PDB entry 5FLH | X-ray diffraction, 1.80 A resolution | chains A and B

== Chain A (and B) ==
Name: Quercetinase qued
Source organism: Streptomyces SP. fla
Notes: chain B of this document is another copy of the same molecule, construct and numbering; everything in this record applies to it too
Reference sequence: A2VA43 (A2VA43_9ACTN); residues 1-186 here = UniProt positions 1-186
Amino-acid sequence (192 residues; numbered 1 to 192; the number before each row is that of its first residue):
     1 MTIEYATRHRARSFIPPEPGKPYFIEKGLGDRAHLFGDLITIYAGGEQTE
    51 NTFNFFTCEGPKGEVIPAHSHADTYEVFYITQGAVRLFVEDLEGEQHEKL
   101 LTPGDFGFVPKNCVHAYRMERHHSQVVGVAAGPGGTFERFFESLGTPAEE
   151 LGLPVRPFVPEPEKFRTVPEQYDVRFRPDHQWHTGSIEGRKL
Unresolved in the structure: 1-2 (chain B: 1-2, 186-192)
Construct notes: expression tag (187-192)

== How chain A and chain B interact ==
Pairs across the interface (87):
  G20(A) - L92(B)
  G20(A) - P110(B)
  G20(A) - C113(B)
  K21(A) - P110(B)
  P22(A) - V89(B)  hydrophobic
  P22(A) - D91(B)
  P22(A) - F108(B)
  P22(A) - P110(B)
  P22(A) - C113(B)
  Y23(A) - F106(B)  hydrophobic
  Y23(A) - G107(B)
  Y23(A) - F108(B)  hydrogen bond (backbone-backbone)
  F24(A) - L87(B)  hydrophobic
  F24(A) - V89(B)  hydrophobic
  F24(A) - H97(B)
  F24(A) - K99(B)
  F24(A) - F106(B)
  I25(A) - D105(B)
  I25(A) - F106(B)  hydrogen bond (backbone-backbone)
  E26(A) - D105(B)
  K27(A) - P103(B)
  K27(A) - G104(B)
  K27(A) - D105(B)  hydrogen bond (backbone-side chain)
  Y43(A) - F106(B)
  A44(A) - F106(B)  hydrophobic
  Q48(A) - Y75(B)
  Q48(A) - F108(B)
  T49(A) - F108(B)
  E50(A) - Y75(B)  hydrogen bond
  E50(A) - K111(B)  salt bridge
  E50(A) - P133(B)
  T52(A) - T52(B)  hydrogen bond (backbone-side chain)
  T52(A) - G132(B)
  T52(A) - P133(B)
  F53(A) - F53(B)  hydrophobic
  F53(A) - Y75(B)
  F53(A) - V77(B)  hydrophobic
  F53(A) - V129(B)  hydrophobic
  F53(A) - A131(B)
  F55(A) - V77(B)  hydrophobic
  F55(A) - Y79(B)  hydrophobic
  F55(A) - F106(B)  hydrophobic
  T57(A) - Y79(B)
  Y75(A) - Q48(B)
  Y75(A) - E50(B)  hydrogen bond
  Y75(A) - F53(B)
  V77(A) - F53(B)  hydrophobic
  V77(A) - F55(B)  hydrophobic
  Y79(A) - F55(B)  hydrophobic
  Y79(A) - T57(B)
  Y79(A) - Q125(B)
  Y79(A) - V127(B)  hydrophobic
  L87(A) - F24(B)  hydrophobic
  V89(A) - P22(B)  hydrophobic
  V89(A) - F24(B)  hydrophobic
  D91(A) - P22(B)
  H97(A) - F24(B)
  K99(A) - F24(B)
  P103(A) - K27(B)
  G104(A) - K27(B)
  D105(A) - I25(B)
  D105(A) - E26(B)
  D105(A) - K27(B)  hydrogen bond (side chain-backbone)
  F106(A) - Y23(B)  hydrophobic
  F106(A) - F24(B)
  F106(A) - I25(B)  hydrogen bond (backbone-backbone)
  F106(A) - Y43(B)
  F106(A) - A44(B)  hydrophobic
  F106(A) - F55(B)  hydrophobic
  G107(A) - Y23(B)
  F108(A) - P22(B)
  F108(A) - Y23(B)  hydrogen bond (backbone-backbone)
  F108(A) - Q48(B)
  F108(A) - T49(B)
  P110(A) - G20(B)
  P110(A) - K21(B)
  P110(A) - P22(B)
  K111(A) - E50(B)  salt bridge
  Q125(A) - Y79(B)
  V127(A) - F55(B)  hydrophobic
  V127(A) - Y79(B)  hydrophobic
  V129(A) - F53(B)  hydrophobic
  V129(A) - V129(B)  hydrophobic
  A131(A) - F53(B)
  G132(A) - T52(B)
  P133(A) - E50(B)
  P133(A) - T52(B)
Other interface residues (no listed pair), chain A (44 interface residues in all): T81, L92, E98, L101, C113
Other interface residues (no listed pair), chain B (44 interface residues in all): T81, E98, L101

== Overview ==
The chain A/chain B interface involves 44 residues from each chain, with 9 hydrogen bonds and 2 salt bridges.
Polar pairs include E50(A)-K111(B), K27(A)-D105(B) and E50(A)-Y75(B).
Chain A and chain B are both Quercetinase qued (Streptomyces SP. fla); the structure, Free state of
Ni-quercetinase, was determined by X-ray diffraction.
